8HRB - chains D and V of the 20 polymer chains in the assembly; structure by electron microscopy, 3.78 A resolution.

[Chain D]
Molecule: Archaeal ATPase
Source organism: Escherichia coli
Reference sequence: A0A8H9B1T2 (A0A8H9B1T2_ECOLX); numbering as in UniProt (aligned over 1-947)
Sequence (947 residues; row label = number of the first residue in the row):
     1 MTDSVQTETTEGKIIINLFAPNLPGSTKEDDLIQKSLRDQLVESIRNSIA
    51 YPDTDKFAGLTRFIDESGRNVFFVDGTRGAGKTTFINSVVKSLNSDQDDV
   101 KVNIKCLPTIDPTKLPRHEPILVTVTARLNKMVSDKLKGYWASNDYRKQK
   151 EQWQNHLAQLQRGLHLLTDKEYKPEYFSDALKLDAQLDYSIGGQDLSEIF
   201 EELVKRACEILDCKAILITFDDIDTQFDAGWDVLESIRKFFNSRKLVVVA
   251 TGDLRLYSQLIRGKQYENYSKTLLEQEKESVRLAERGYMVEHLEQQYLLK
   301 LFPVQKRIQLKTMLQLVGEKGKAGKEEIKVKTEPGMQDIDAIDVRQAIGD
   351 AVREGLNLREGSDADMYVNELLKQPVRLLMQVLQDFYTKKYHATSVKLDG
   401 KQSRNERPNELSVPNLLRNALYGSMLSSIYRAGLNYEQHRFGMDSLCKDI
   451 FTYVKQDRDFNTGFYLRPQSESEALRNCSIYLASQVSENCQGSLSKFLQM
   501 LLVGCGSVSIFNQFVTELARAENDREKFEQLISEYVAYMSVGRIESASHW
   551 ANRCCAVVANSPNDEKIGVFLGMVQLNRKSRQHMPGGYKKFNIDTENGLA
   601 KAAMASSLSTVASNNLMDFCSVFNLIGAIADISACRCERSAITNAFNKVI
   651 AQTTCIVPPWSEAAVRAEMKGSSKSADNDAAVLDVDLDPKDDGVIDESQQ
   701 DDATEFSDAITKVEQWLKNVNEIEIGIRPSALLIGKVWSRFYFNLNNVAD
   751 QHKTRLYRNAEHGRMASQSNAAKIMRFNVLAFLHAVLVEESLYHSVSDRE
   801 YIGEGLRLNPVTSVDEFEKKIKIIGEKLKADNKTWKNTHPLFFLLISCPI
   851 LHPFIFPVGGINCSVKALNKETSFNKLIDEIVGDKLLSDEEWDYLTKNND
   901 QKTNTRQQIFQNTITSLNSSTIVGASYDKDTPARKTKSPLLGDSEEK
Not modelled in the structure: 1-12, 51-69, 395-411, 673-700, 898-906, 935-947
Construct notes: conflict Arg636 (Leu in A0A8H9B1T2), Leu940 (Ser in A0A8H9B1T2)

[Chain V]
Molecule: 20-nt RNA strand
Sequence (20 nucleotides; numbered 1 to 20; the number before each row is that of its first residue):
     1 GUCCAGCGUCAUCGCUGGAC
Not modelled in the structure: 10-12

[How chain D and chain V interact]
Residue-residue contacts (20):
  Asn577(D) - C15(V)  hydrogen bond to the phosphate
  Asn577(D) - U16(V)  phosphate contact
  Arg578(D) - U16(V)  hydrogen bond to the phosphate
  Arg578(D) - G17(V)  salt bridge to the phosphate
  Lys579(D) - U16(V)  hydrogen bond to the phosphate
  Lys579(D) - G17(V)  hydrogen bond to the base
  Arg581(D) - G1(V)  phosphate contact
  Arg581(D) - C15(V)  salt bridge to the phosphate
  Gln582(D) - G1(V)  phosphate contact
  Asn614(D) - C7(V)  sugar contact
  Asn615(D) - C7(V)  hydrogen bond to the base
  Asn615(D) - G14(V)  base contact
  Asn615(D) - C15(V)  hydrogen bond to the sugar
  Asn615(D) - U16(V)  sugar contact
  Leu616(D) - U16(V)  sugar contact
  Arg666(D) - C7(V)  salt bridge to the phosphate
  Arg666(D) - G8(V)  salt bridge to the phosphate
  Lys670(D) - G6(V)  sugar contact
  Lys670(D) - C7(V)  hydrogen bond to the sugar
  Val923(D) - C15(V)  sugar contact
Interface residues without a listed pair, chain D (12 interface residues in all): Ser580

[Summary]
12 residues of chain D face 8 of chain V across their interface, with 7 hydrogen bonds and 4 salt bridges.
Among the polar pairs are Lys579(D)-G17(V), Asn615(D)-C7(V) and Asn615(D)-C15(V).
Here chain D is Archaeal ATPase (Escherichia coli) and chain V is a 20-nt RNA strand. Entry 8HRB (Structure of
tetradecameric RdrA ring in RNA-loading state) was determined by electron microscopy (same publication as
8HR7, 8HR8, 8HR9, 8HRA and 8HRC).
